8FR6 - chains A and B of the 12 polymer chains in the assembly; structure by electron microscopy, 2.50 A resolution.

Chain A (and B):
Molecule: Envelope glycoprotein gp41
From: Human immunodeficiency virus 1
Notes: chain B of this document is another copy of the same molecule, construct and numbering; everything in this record applies to it too
Reference sequence: Q2N0S7 (Q2N0S7_9HIV1); residues 512-664 here correspond to UniProt positions 509-661 (UniProt number = residue number - 3)
Amino-acid sequence (153 residues; each row starts with the number of its first residue):
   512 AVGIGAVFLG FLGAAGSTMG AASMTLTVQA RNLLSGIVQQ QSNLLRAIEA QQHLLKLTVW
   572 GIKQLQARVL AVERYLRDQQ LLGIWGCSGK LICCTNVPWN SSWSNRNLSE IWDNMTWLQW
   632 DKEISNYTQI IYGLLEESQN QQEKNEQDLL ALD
Disordered / not traced: 548-568
Construct notes: engineered mutation Cys-605 (Thr602 in Q2N0S7)
Disulfides: Cys-598/Cys-604
Covalently attached groups: N-acetylglucosamine (NAG) linked to Asn-611, Asn-618, Asn-637

Interface between chain A and chain B:
Pairs across the interface (27):
  Ile-573(A) with Ile-573(B), hydrophobic
  Leu-576(A) with Leu-576(B), hydrophobic
  Gln-577(A) with Leu-576(B)
  Val-580(A) with Leu-576(B), hydrophobic; Arg-579(B); Val-580(B), hydrophobic
  Leu-581(A) with Arg-579(B)
  Glu-584(A) with Arg-579(B), salt bridge; Val-583(B)
  Leu-587(A) with Leu-545(B); Val-583(B), hydrophobic; Leu-587(B), hydrophobic
  Arg-588(A) with Leu-545(B), hydrogen bond (side chain-backbone); Gly-547(B)
  Gln-591(A) with Ala-541(B), hydrogen bond (side chain-backbone); Arg-542(B); Leu-545(B); Tyr-586(B)
  Gly-594(A) with Gly-600(B)
  Ile-595(A) with Thr-538(B)
  Glu-647(A) with Thr-538(B); Arg-542(B), salt bridge
  Glu-654(A) with Lys-601(B); Leu-602(B); Ile-603(B)
  Gln-658(A) with Cys-605(B)
  Leu-661(A) with Cys-605(B), hydrophobic
Other interface residues (no listed pair), chain A (18 interface residues in all): Val-583, Leu-592, Ser-599
Other interface residues (no listed pair), chain B (18 interface residues in all): Ser-599

Overview:
Chain A and chain B each contribute 18 residues to their interface; the contacts include 2 hydrogen bonds and
2 salt bridges. Polar contacts include Glu-584(A)/Arg-579(B), Glu-647(A)/Arg-542(B) and Arg-588(A)/Leu-545(B).
N-acetylglucosamine is covalently linked to Asn-611(A), Asn-618(A) and Asn-637(A).
Both chains are Envelope glycoprotein gp41 (Human immunodeficiency virus 1). Entry 8FR6 (Antibody vFP53.02 in
complex with HIV-1 envelope trimer BG505 DS-SOSIP) was determined by electron microscopy, deposited together
with 8G85, 8G9X, 8G9Y and 8GAS.
